Entry 3NVW (X-ray diffraction, 1.60 A resolution); this record covers chains J and K of the 6 polymer chains in the assembly.

Chain J:
Molecule: Xanthine dehydrogenase/oxidase
Organism: Bos taurus
Notes: EC 1.17.1.4, 1.17.3.2; fragment: Iron-Sulfur Binding Domain
UniProt: P80457 (XDH_BOVIN); residue numbers follow UniProt; this construct covers 2-165
Amino-acid sequence (164 residues; each row starts with the number of its first residue):
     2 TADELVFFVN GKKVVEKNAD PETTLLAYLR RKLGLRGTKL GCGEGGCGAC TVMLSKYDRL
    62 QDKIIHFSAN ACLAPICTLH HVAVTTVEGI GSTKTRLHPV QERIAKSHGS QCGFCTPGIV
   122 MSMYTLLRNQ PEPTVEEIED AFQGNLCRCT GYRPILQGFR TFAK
Metal / ion sites: 2Fe-2S cluster Fe site 1: Cys43, Cys48, Cys51, Cys73; 2Fe-2S cluster Fe site 2: Cys113, Cys116, Cys148, Cys150
Ligand contacts:
  - FAD (flavin-adenine dinucleotide): Glu45, Gly46, Gly47, Leu74
  - 2Fe-2S cluster (FES), molecule 1: Lys40, Leu41, Gly42, Cys43, Gly44, Gly46, Gly47, Cys48, Gly49, Ala50, Cys51, Asn71, Cys73
  - 2Fe-2S cluster (FES), molecule 2: Ser111, Gln112, Cys113, Gly114, Phe115, Cys116, Thr117, Cys148, Arg149, Cys150, Thr151
  - MTE (phosphonic acidmono-(2-amino-5,6-dimercapto-4-oxo-3,7,8a,9,10,10a-hexahydro-4H-8-oxa-1,3,9,10-tetraaza-anthracen-7-ylmethyl)ester): Gln112, Cys113, Cys150
Swiss-Prot annotation at these positions:
  - binding site ([2Fe-2S] cluster): Cys43, Cys48, Cys51, Cys73, Cys113, Cys116, Cys148, Cys150

Chain K:
Molecule: Xanthine dehydrogenase/oxidase
Organism: Bos taurus
Notes: EC 1.17.1.4, 1.17.3.2; fragment: Flavin Binding Domain
UniProt: P80457 (XDH_BOVIN); residue numbers follow UniProt; this construct covers 195-528
Amino-acid sequence (334 residues; each row starts with the number of its first residue):
   195 LFNPEEFMPL DPTQEPIFPP ELLRLKDVPP KQLRFEGERV TWIQASTLKE LLDLKAQHPE
   255 AKLVVGNTEI GIEMKFKNQL FPMIICPAWI PELNAVEHGP EGISFGAACA LSSVEKTLLE
   315 AVAKLPTQKT EVFRGVLEQL RWFAGKQVKS VASLGGNIIT ASPISDLNPV FMASGTKLTI
   375 VSRGTRRTVP MDHTFFPSYR KTLLGPEEIL LSIEIPYSRE DEFFSAFKQA SRREDDIAKV
   435 TCGMRVLFQP GSMQVKELAL CYGGMADRTI SALKTTQKQL SKFWNEKLLQ DVCAGLAEEL
   495 SLSPDAPGGM IEFRRTLTLS FFFKFYLTVL KKLG
Unresolved in the structure: 195-223
Ligand contacts: FAD (flavin-adenine dinucleotide): Lys256, Leu257, Val258, Val259, Gly260, Asn261, Thr262, Glu263, Ile264, Ala301, Leu305, Phe337, Ala338, Val342, Val345, Ala346, Ser347, Gly349, Gly350, Asn351, Ile353, Thr354, Ile358, Ser359, Asp360, Leu361, Leu398, Ile403, Leu404, Arg426
Swiss-Prot annotation at these positions:
  - binding site (FAD): Leu257 to Ile264, Phe337, Ser347 to Asn351, Asp360, Leu404, Lys422
  - mutagenesis: Arg335 (R335A: Promotes conversion to the oxidase form that utilizes molecular oxygen as electron acceptor. Interferes with normal conversion to the dehydrogenase form by reducing agents), Trp336 (W336A: Promotes conversion to the oxidase form that utilizes molecular oxygen as electron acceptor. Interferes with normal conversion to the dehydrogenase form by reducing agents), Arg427 (R427Q: Promotes conversion to the oxidase form that utilizes molecular oxygen as electron acceptor. Interferes with normal conversion to the dehydrogenase form by reducing agents)

Interface between chain J and chain K:
Pairs across the interface - 61 pairs, chain J then chain K:
  Thr2(J) - Arg228(K)
  Thr2(J) - Glu230(K)
  Ala3(J) - Arg228(K)
  Ala3(J) - Glu230(K)
  Asp4(J) - Lys225(K)  salt bridge
  Asp4(J) - Leu227(K)
  Asp4(J) - Arg228(K)  hydrogen bond (side chain-backbone)
  Asp4(J) - Phe229(K)
  Glu5(J) - Phe229(K)
  Leu6(J) - Phe229(K)  hydrophobic
  Ala20(J) - Phe229(K)
  Ala20(J) - Glu230(K)
  Asp21(J) - Gly231(K)
  Asp21(J) - Glu232(K)  hydrogen bond (side chain-backbone)
  Pro22(J) - Phe229(K)
  Pro22(J) - Glu230(K)
  Pro22(J) - Gly231(K)
  Pro22(J) - Val234(K)
  Pro22(J) - Trp236(K)  hydrophobic
  Glu23(J) - Arg233(K)  salt bridge
  Glu23(J) - Val234(K)
  Glu23(J) - Met268(K)
  Cys43(J) - Phe270(K)
  Gly44(J) - Phe270(K)
  Glu45(J) - Ile266(K)
  Glu45(J) - Phe270(K)
  Gly46(J) - Val342(K)
  Thr52(J) - Gln341(K)  hydrogen bond
  Arg60(J) - Trp283(K)
  Arg60(J) - Pro285(K)
  Leu61(J) - Asn288(K)
  Phe68(J) - Ser344(K)
  Ser69(J) - Lys340(K)
  Ser69(J) - Gln341(K)
  Ser69(J) - Ser344(K)
  Ala70(J) - Gln341(K)
  Asn71(J) - Gln341(K)
  Asn71(J) - Val342(K)
  Leu74(J) - Gly260(K)
  Leu74(J) - Asn261(K)  hydrogen bond (backbone-side chain)
  Leu74(J) - Ile266(K)  hydrophobic
  Pro76(J) - Trp236(K)  hydrophobic
  Pro76(J) - Asn261(K)
  Cys78(J) - Phe229(K)  hydrophobic
  Cys78(J) - Trp236(K)
  Cys78(J) - Gln238(K)
  Thr79(J) - Trp236(K)
  Thr79(J) - Val259(K)
  His81(J) - Leu227(K)
  His81(J) - Trp283(K)
  Ser123(J) - Gln341(K)  hydrogen bond
  Asp141(J) - Lys340(K)
  Ala142(J) - Lys340(K)
  Gln144(J) - Arg335(K)  hydrogen bond (side chain-backbone)
  Gln144(J) - Trp336(K)
  Gln144(J) - Phe337(K)
  Gln144(J) - Ala338(K)  hydrogen bond (side chain-backbone)
  Gln144(J) - Gly339(K)
  Gly145(J) - Gly339(K)
  Gly145(J) - Gln341(K)
  Asn146(J) - Gln341(K)
Interface residues without a listed pair, chain J (33 interface residues in all): Gly49, Gln62
Interface residues without a listed pair, chain K (39 interface residues in all): Pro224, Gln226, Thr235, Thr262, Gly265, Lys269, Cys280, Val290, Lys310, Val345

In short:
The interface between chain J and chain K involves 33 residues on one side and 39 on the other; the contacts
include 7 hydrogen bonds and 2 salt bridges. Among the polar pairs are Asp4(J)-Lys225(K), Glu23(J)-Arg233(K)
and Asp4(J)-Arg228(K).
Here chain J is Xanthine dehydrogenase/oxidase and chain K is Xanthine dehydrogenase/oxidase, both from Bos
taurus. Entry 3NVW (Crystal Structure of Bovine Xanthine Oxidase in Complex with Guanine) was determined by
X-ray diffraction together with 3NVZ from the same study.
